8SOK - chains B and D of the 6 polymer chains in the assembly; structure by electron microscopy, 4.10 A resolution (low resolution: residue-level contacts below are approximate; hydrogen-bond / salt-bridge calls are withheld).

Chain B:
Molecule: CST complex subunit STN1
From: Homo sapiens
Reference sequence: Q9H668 (STN1_HUMAN); residues 1-368 here = UniProt positions 1-368
Chain sequence (368 residues; each row starts with the number of its first residue):
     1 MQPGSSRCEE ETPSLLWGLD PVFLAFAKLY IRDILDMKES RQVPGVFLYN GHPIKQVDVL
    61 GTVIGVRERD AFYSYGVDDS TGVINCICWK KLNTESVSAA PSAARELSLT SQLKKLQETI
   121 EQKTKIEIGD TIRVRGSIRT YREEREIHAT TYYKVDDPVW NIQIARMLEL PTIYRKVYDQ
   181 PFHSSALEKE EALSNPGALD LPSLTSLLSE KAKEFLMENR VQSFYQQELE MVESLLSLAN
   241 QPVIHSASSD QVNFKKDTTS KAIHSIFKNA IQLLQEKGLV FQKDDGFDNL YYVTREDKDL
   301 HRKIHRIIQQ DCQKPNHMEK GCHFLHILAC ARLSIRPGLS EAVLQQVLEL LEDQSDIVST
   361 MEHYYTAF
Disordered / not traced: 1-6, 368
Swiss-Prot annotation at these positions:
  - DNA-binding region: Val57 to Val155 (OB)
  - natural variant: Arg135 (R135T: In CRMCC2), Asp157 (D157Y: In CRMCC2)
  - mutagenesis: Asp78 (D78A: Defective of TEN1 binding; when associated with Ala-164 or Ala-167), Ile164 (I164A: Defective of TEN1 binding; when associated with Ala-78), Met167 (M167A: Defective of TEN1 binding; when associated with Ala-78)

Chain D:
Molecule: Protection of telomeres protein 1
From: Homo sapiens
Reference sequence: Q9NUX5 (POTE1_HUMAN); numbering as in UniProt (aligned over 2-634)
Chain sequence (646 residues; numbered -7 to 634 plus 4 insertion-coded residues; the number before each row is that of its first residue; a row labelled like 320A-320D holds insertion residues (320A, then the next letters in order); numbers below 1 keep their minus sign (Met-7 is residue -7)):
    -7 MHHHHHHGSS LVPATNYIYT PLNQLKGGTI VNVYGVVKFF KPPYLSKGTD YCSVVTIVDQ
    53 TNVKLTCLLF SGNYEALPII YKNGDIVRFH RLKIQVYKKE TQGITSSGFA SLTFEGTLGA
   113 PIIPRTSSKY FNFTTEDHKM VEALRVWAST HMSPSWTLLK LCDVQPMQYF DLTCQLLGKA
   173 EVDGASFLLK VWDGTRTPFP SWRVLIQDLV LEGDLSHIHR LQNLTIDILV YDNHVHVARS
   233 LKVGSFLRIY SLHTKLQSMN SENQTMLSLE FHLHGGTSYG RGIRVLPESN SDVDQLKKDL
   293 ESANLTANQH SDVICQSEPD DSFPSSGS
320A-320D ESDL
   321 VSLYEVERCQ QLSATILTDH QYLERTPLCA ILKQKAPQQY RIRAKLRSYK PRRLFQSVKL
   381 HCPKCHLLQE VPHEGDLDII FQDGATKTPD VKLQNTSLYD SKIWTTKNQK GRKVAVHFVK
   441 NNGILPLSNE CLLLIEGGTL SEICKLSNKF NSVIPVRSGH EDLELLDLSA PFLIQGTIHH
   501 YGCKQCSSLR SIQNLNSLVD KTSWIPSSVA EALGIVPLQY VFVMTFTLDD GTGVLEAYLM
   561 DSDKFFQIPA SEVLMDDDLQ KSVDMIMDMF CPPGIKIDAY PWLECFIKSY NVTNGTDNQI
   621 CYQIFDTTVA EDVI
Disordered / not traced: -7 to 5, 146-148
Construct notes: initiating methionine (-7); expression tag (-6 to 1); insertion (320A-320D)
Metal / ion sites: Zn2+: Cys382, Cys385, Cys503, Cys506
Swiss-Prot annotation at these positions:
  - region (DNA-binding): Lys33 to Thr48, Ser270 to Arg273
  - site: Ser243 (DNA-binding)
  - natural variant: Ile78 (I78T: In TPDS3; uncertain significance), Tyr89 (Y89C: In TPDS3), Gln94 (Q94E: In TPDS3), Gly95 (G95C: In TPDS3), Arg137 (R137H: In TPDS3), Asp224 (D224N: In TPDS3), Leu259 (L259S: In PFBMFT8; uncertain significance), Ser270 (S270N: In TPDS3), Arg273 (R273L: In TPDS3; R273Q: In TPDS3), Ser322 (S322L: In CRMCC3; uncertain significance), Ala532 (A532P: In TPDS3), Gln623 (Q623H: In TPDS3)
What the authors report for this chain:
  - mutagenesis - S317D/S318D/S320D/S322D, S317D/S318D/S320D: increased binding to CST complex subunit CTC1
  - mutagenesis - S317A/S318A/S320A: abolished binding to CST complex subunit CTC1

Chain B / chain D interface:
Residue-residue contacts - 9 pairs, chain B then chain D:
  Lys314(B) with Met258(D)
  His317(B) with Asn215(D)
  His323(B) with Cys154(D); Pro190(D)
  Leu325(B) with Pro190(D); Phe191(D)
  His326(B) with Phe191(D)
  Ala329(B) with Phe191(D); Leu259(D)
Also at the interface, not in a pair above, chain B (7 interface residues in all): Met361
Also at the interface, not in a pair above, chain D (8 interface residues in all): Pro158, Arg188

In short:
7 residues of chain B face 8 of chain D across their interface. Curated annotation (UniProt) lists a
DNA-binding region and 3 mutagenesis sites on chain B. The paper reports that S317D/S318D/S320D/S322D and
S317D/S318D/S320D of chain D increase binding to CST complex subunit CTC1; S317A/S318A/S320A of chain D
abolish binding to CST complex subunit CTC1.
Here chain B is CST complex subunit STN1 and chain D is Protection of telomeres protein 1, both from Homo
sapiens. Entry 8SOK (Cryo-EM structure of human CST bound to POT1(ESDL)/TPP1 in the presence of telomeric
ssDNA) was determined by electron microscopy, deposited together with 8SOJ.
